Entry 2WYV (X-ray diffraction, 1.86 A resolution); this record covers chains A and D of the 4 polymer chains in the assembly.

== Chain A (and D) ==
Molecule: Enoyl-[acyl carrier protein] reductase
From: Thermus thermophilus
Notes: EC 1.3.1.10; chain D of this document is another copy of the same molecule, construct and numbering; everything in this record applies to it too
UniProt: Q5SLI9 (Q5SLI9_THET8); residue numbers follow UniProt; this construct covers 1-261
Sequence (261 residues; each row starts with the number of its first residue):
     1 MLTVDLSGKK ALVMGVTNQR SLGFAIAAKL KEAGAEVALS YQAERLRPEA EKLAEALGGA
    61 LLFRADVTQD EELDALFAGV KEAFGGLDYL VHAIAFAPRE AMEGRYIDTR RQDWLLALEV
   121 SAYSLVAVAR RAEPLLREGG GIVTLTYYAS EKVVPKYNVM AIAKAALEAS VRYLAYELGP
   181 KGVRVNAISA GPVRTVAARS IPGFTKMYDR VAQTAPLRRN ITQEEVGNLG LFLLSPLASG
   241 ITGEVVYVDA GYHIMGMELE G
Unresolved in the structure: 258-261
Bound ions: Na+: Glu-100, Glu-103
Reported in the primary citation:
  - binding site for the ligand NAD: Thr-17, Ser-21, Leu-22, Gln-42, Asp-66, Val-67, Val-193, Thr-195, Ala-197

== Chain A / chain D interface ==
Contacting residue pairs (83):
  Val-67(A) / Arg-111(D)  hydrogen bond (backbone-side chain)
  Thr-68(A) / Arg-111(D)
  Asp-70(A) / Arg-111(D)  salt bridge
  Arg-105(A) / Glu-133(D)  salt bridge
  Arg-105(A) / Glu-177(D)
  Tyr-106(A) / Val-126(D)
  Tyr-106(A) / Ser-170(D)  hydrogen bond
  Tyr-106(A) / Tyr-173(D)  hydrophobic
  Tyr-106(A) / Glu-177(D)  hydrogen bond (backbone-side chain)
  Ile-107(A) / Val-126(D)
  Ile-107(A) / Ala-129(D)
  Ile-107(A) / Arg-130(D)
  Ile-107(A) / Leu-174(D)  hydrophobic
  Ile-107(A) / Glu-177(D)  hydrogen bond (backbone-side chain)
  Ile-107(A) / Leu-178(D)  hydrophobic
  Asp-108(A) / Arg-130(D)
  Thr-109(A) / Tyr-123(D)  hydrogen bond (backbone-side chain)
  Arg-110(A) / Tyr-123(D)
  Arg-111(A) / Val-67(D)  hydrogen bond (side chain-backbone)
  Arg-111(A) / Thr-68(D)
  Arg-111(A) / Asp-70(D)  salt bridge
  Arg-111(A) / Leu-73(D)
  Arg-111(A) / Glu-119(D)  salt bridge
  Arg-111(A) / Tyr-123(D)  hydrogen bond (backbone-side chain)
  Trp-114(A) / Leu-118(D)
  Trp-114(A) / Ala-122(D)  hydrophobic
  Trp-114(A) / Tyr-123(D)  hydrophobic
  Leu-115(A) / Leu-115(D)
  Leu-115(A) / Glu-119(D)
  Leu-118(A) / Trp-114(D)
  Glu-119(A) / Arg-111(D)  salt bridge
  Glu-119(A) / Leu-115(D)
  Ala-122(A) / Trp-114(D)  hydrophobic
  Tyr-123(A) / Thr-109(D)  hydrogen bond (side chain-backbone)
  Tyr-123(A) / Arg-110(D)
  Tyr-123(A) / Arg-111(D)  hydrogen bond (side chain-backbone)
  Tyr-123(A) / Trp-114(D)  hydrophobic
  Val-126(A) / Tyr-106(D)
  Val-126(A) / Ile-107(D)
  Ala-129(A) / Ile-107(D)
  Arg-130(A) / Ile-107(D)
  Arg-130(A) / Asp-108(D)
  Glu-133(A) / Arg-105(D)  salt bridge
  Ala-149(A) / Tyr-173(D)  hydrogen bond (backbone-side chain)
  Ser-150(A) / Arg-172(D)  hydrogen bond (backbone-side chain)
  Glu-151(A) / Arg-172(D)  hydrogen bond (backbone-side chain)
  Lys-152(A) / Tyr-173(D)  hydrogen bond (backbone-side chain)
  Val-153(A) / Arg-172(D)
  Val-153(A) / Tyr-173(D)
  Val-153(A) / Tyr-176(D)  hydrophobic
  Val-154(A) / Tyr-173(D)  hydrogen bond (backbone-side chain)
  Pro-155(A) / Tyr-176(D)
  Ala-161(A) / Tyr-173(D)
  Ile-162(A) / Ala-166(D)  hydrophobic
  Ile-162(A) / Ala-169(D)
  Ile-162(A) / Ser-170(D)
  Ile-162(A) / Tyr-173(D)  hydrophobic
  Ala-165(A) / Ala-165(D)
  Ala-165(A) / Ala-169(D)  hydrophobic
  Ala-166(A) / Ile-162(D)
  Ala-169(A) / Ile-162(D)
  Ala-169(A) / Ala-165(D)  hydrophobic
  Ser-170(A) / Tyr-106(D)  hydrogen bond
  Ser-170(A) / Ile-162(D)
  Arg-172(A) / Ser-150(D)  hydrogen bond (side chain-backbone)
  Arg-172(A) / Glu-151(D)  hydrogen bond (side chain-backbone)
  Arg-172(A) / Val-153(D)
  Tyr-173(A) / Tyr-106(D)  hydrophobic
  Tyr-173(A) / Ala-149(D)
  Tyr-173(A) / Val-153(D)  hydrophobic
  Tyr-173(A) / Val-154(D)  hydrogen bond (side chain-backbone)
  Tyr-173(A) / Tyr-157(D)
  Tyr-173(A) / Asn-158(D)
  Tyr-173(A) / Ala-161(D)  hydrophobic
  Tyr-173(A) / Ile-162(D)  hydrophobic
  Leu-174(A) / Ile-107(D)  hydrophobic
  Tyr-176(A) / Val-153(D)  hydrophobic
  Tyr-176(A) / Pro-155(D)
  Glu-177(A) / Arg-105(D)
  Glu-177(A) / Tyr-106(D)  hydrogen bond (side chain-backbone)
  Glu-177(A) / Ile-107(D)  hydrogen bond (side chain-backbone)
  Leu-178(A) / Ile-107(D)  hydrophobic
  Lys-181(A) / Arg-105(D)
Other interface residues (no listed pair), chain A (45 interface residues in all): Gln-69, Leu-73, Ala-127, Tyr-157, Asn-158
Other interface residues (no listed pair), chain D (43 interface residues in all): Ala-127, Lys-152

== In short ==
The interface between chain A and chain D involves 45 residues on one side and 43 on the other, with 20
hydrogen bonds and 6 salt bridges. Among the polar pairs are Asp-70(A)/Arg-111(D), Arg-105(A)/Glu-133(D) and
Arg-111(A)/Glu-119(D). From the paper: a binding site for the ligand NAD at Thr-17(A), Ser-21(A) and Leu-22(A)
among others.
Chain A and chain D are both Enoyl-[acyl carrier protein] reductase (Thermus thermophilus); the structure,
High resolution structure of Thermus thermophilus enoyl-acyl carrier protein reductase NAD-form, was
determined by X-ray diffraction together with 2WYU and 2WYW from the same study.
